4NO9 - chains J and X of the 28 polymer chains in the assembly; structure by X-ray diffraction, 2.90 A resolution.

== Chain J (and X) ==
Molecule: Proteasome subunit beta type-4
From: Saccharomyces cerevisiae
Notes: EC 3.4.25.1; chain X of this document is another copy of the same molecule, construct and numbering; everything in this record applies to it too
UniProt: P22141 (PSB4_YEAST); residues 1-198 here = UniProt positions 1-198
Chain sequence (198 residues; each row starts with the number of its first residue):
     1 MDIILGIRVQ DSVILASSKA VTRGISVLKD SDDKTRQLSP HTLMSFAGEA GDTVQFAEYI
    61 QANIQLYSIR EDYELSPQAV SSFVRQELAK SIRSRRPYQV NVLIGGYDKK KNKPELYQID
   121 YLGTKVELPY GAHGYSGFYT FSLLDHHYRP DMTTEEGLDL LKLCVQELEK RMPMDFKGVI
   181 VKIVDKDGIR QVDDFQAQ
Not modelled in the structure: 196-198
Swiss-Prot annotation at these positions:
  - modified residue: M1 (N-acetylmethionine), S76 (Phosphoserine)

== Chain J / chain X interface ==
Contacting residue pairs - 42 pairs, chain J then chain X:
  T22(J) - P173(X)
  G24(J) - P173(X)
  I25(J) - Y135(X)  hydrophobic
  I25(J) - F138(X)  hydrophobic
  I25(J) - Y139(X)  hydrogen bond (backbone-side chain)
  I25(J) - R171(X)
  I25(J) - P173(X)
  S26(J) - Y139(X)  hydrogen bond
  S26(J) - R171(X)
  V27(J) - K170(X)
  V27(J) - R171(X)  hydrogen bond (backbone-side chain)
  V27(J) - M172(X)
  V27(J) - P173(X)  hydrophobic
  D30(J) - K170(X)  salt bridge
  Y135(J) - I25(X)  hydrophobic
  F138(J) - I25(X)  hydrophobic
  Y139(J) - I25(X)  hydrogen bond (side chain-backbone)
  Y139(J) - S26(X)  hydrogen bond
  E169(J) - D175(X)
  E169(J) - K177(X)  hydrogen bond (backbone-side chain)
  K170(J) - V27(X)
  K170(J) - D30(X)  salt bridge
  K170(J) - K177(X)  hydrogen bond (backbone-side chain)
  R171(J) - I25(X)
  R171(J) - S26(X)
  R171(J) - V27(X)  hydrogen bond (side chain-backbone)
  M172(J) - V27(X)
  P173(J) - T22(X)
  P173(J) - G24(X)
  P173(J) - I25(X)
  P173(J) - V27(X)  hydrophobic
  P173(J) - M174(X)
  P173(J) - D175(X)  hydrogen bond (backbone-backbone)
  M174(J) - P173(X)
  M174(J) - M174(X)  hydrophobic
  M174(J) - D175(X)
  D175(J) - E169(X)
  D175(J) - P173(X)  hydrogen bond (backbone-backbone)
  D175(J) - M174(X)
  D175(J) - D175(X)
  K177(J) - E169(X)  hydrogen bond (side chain-backbone)
  K177(J) - K170(X)  hydrogen bond (side chain-backbone)
Interface residues without a listed pair, chain J (18 interface residues in all): L28
Interface residues without a listed pair, chain X (18 interface residues in all): L28

== In short ==
Chain J and chain X each contribute 18 residues to their interface, with 12 hydrogen bonds and 2 salt bridges.
Among the polar pairs are D30(J)-K170(X), I25(J)-Y139(X) and S26(J)-Y139(X).
Chain J and chain X are both Proteasome subunit beta type-4 (Saccharomyces cerevisiae); the structure, yCP in
complex with Z-Leu-Leu-Leu-epoxyketone, was determined by X-ray diffraction (same publication as 4NNN, 4NNW,
4NO1, 4NO6 and 4NO8).
